3JXC - chains L and R of the 4 polymer chains in the assembly; structure by X-ray diffraction, 1.90 A resolution.

Chain L (and R):
Molecule: Repressor protein C2
Source organism: Enterobacteria phage P22
Notes: fragment: N-terminal domain:; chain R of this document is another copy of the same molecule, construct and numbering; everything in this record applies to it too
Reference sequence: P69202 (RPC2_BPP22); residue numbers follow UniProt; this construct covers 2-68
Amino-acid sequence (67 residues; numbered 2 to 68; the number before each row is that of its first residue):
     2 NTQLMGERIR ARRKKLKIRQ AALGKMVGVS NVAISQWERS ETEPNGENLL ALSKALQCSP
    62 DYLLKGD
Disordered / not traced: 2
From the paper describing this entry:
  - binding site for the 20-nt DNA strand: Val-33
  - specificity-determining residues: Glu-44

Interface between chain L and chain R:
Pairs across the interface - 21 pairs, chain L then chain R:
  Pro-45(L) with Gly-47(R), hydrogen bond (backbone-backbone)
  Asn-46(L) with Asn-46(R); Gly-47(R)
  Gly-47(L) with Pro-45(R), hydrogen bond (backbone-backbone); Asn-46(R); Gly-47(R); Leu-50(R)
  Glu-48(L) with Leu-65(R)
  Leu-50(L) with Gly-47(R); Leu-51(R), hydrophobic
  Leu-51(L) with Leu-50(R), hydrophobic; Leu-51(R), hydrophobic; Pro-61(R), hydrophobic; Asp-62(R); Leu-65(R), hydrophobic
  Lys-55(L) with Asp-62(R), salt bridge
  Pro-61(L) with Leu-51(R), hydrophobic
  Asp-62(L) with Leu-51(R); Lys-55(R), salt bridge
  Leu-65(L) with Glu-48(R); Leu-51(R), hydrophobic
Interface residues without a listed pair, chain L (11 interface residues in all): Glu-44

In short:
11 residues of chain L face 10 of chain R across their interface, with 2 hydrogen bonds and 2 salt bridges.
Polar contacts include Lys-55(L)/Asp-62(R) and Pro-45(L)/Gly-47(R). The paper reports a binding site for the
20-nt DNA strand at Val-33(L); the specificity determinant Glu-44(L).
Chain L and chain R are both Repressor protein C2 (Enterobacteria phage P22); the structure, Crystal structure
of the P22 c2 repressor protein in complex with synthetic operator 9T in the ..., was determined by X-ray
diffraction together with 3JXB and 3JXD from the same study.
